Entry 2IT5 (X-ray diffraction, 2.40 A resolution); this record covers chain A.

== Chain A ==
Molecule: CD209 antigen, DCSIGN-CRD
Source organism: Homo sapiens
UniProtKB: Q9NNX6 (CD209_HUMAN); numbering as in UniProt (aligned over 250-388)
Chain sequence (139 residues; row label = number of the first residue in the row):
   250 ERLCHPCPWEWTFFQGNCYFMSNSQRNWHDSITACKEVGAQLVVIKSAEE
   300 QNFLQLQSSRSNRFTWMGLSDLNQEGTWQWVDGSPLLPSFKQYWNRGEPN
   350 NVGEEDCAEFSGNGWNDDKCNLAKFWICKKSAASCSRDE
Not modelled in the structure: 250-252, 385-388
Disulfide bonds: Cys-253/Cys-384, Cys-256/Cys-267, Cys-284/Cys-377, Cys-356/Cys-369
Bound ions: Ca2+ site 1: Asp-320, Glu-324, Asn-350, Glu-354, Asp-355; Ca2+ site 2: Glu-324, Glu-353, Asp-355; Ca2+ site 3: Glu-347, Asn-349, Glu-354, Asn-365, Asp-366 (together with alpha-D-mannopyranose)
What the authors report for this chain:
  - binding site for alpha-D-mannopyranose: Phe-313, Val-351, Glu-358, Ser-360

== In short ==
Asp-320, Glu-324, Asn-350, Glu-354 and Asp-355 form the Ca2+ site 1. The Ca2+ site 3 is built by Glu-347,
Asn-349, Glu-354, Asn-365 and Asp-366. From the paper: a binding site for alpha-D-mannopyranose at Phe-313,
Val-351 and Glu-358 among others.
Chain A is CD209 antigen, DCSIGN-CRD (Homo sapiens); the structure, Crystal Structure of DCSIGN-CRD with man6,
was determined by X-ray diffraction (same publication as 2IT6).
